PDB entry 4IXE | X-ray diffraction, 1.54 A resolution | chain D

[Chain D]
Protein: Dihydrofolate reductase
Organism: Pneumocystis carinii
Notes: EC 1.5.1.3
UniProtKB: P16184 (DYR_PNECA); residues 1-206 here = UniProt positions 1-206
Chain sequence (206 residues; row label = number of the first residue in the row):
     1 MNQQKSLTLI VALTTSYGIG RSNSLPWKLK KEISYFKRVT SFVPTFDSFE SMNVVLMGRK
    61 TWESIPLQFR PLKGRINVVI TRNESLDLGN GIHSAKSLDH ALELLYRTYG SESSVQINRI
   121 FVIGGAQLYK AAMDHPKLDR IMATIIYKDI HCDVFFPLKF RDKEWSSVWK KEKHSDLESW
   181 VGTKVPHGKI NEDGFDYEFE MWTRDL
Curated features (UniProtKB/Swiss-Prot):
  - binding site (NADP(+)): A12, G18 to S24, R59 to T61, T81 to N83, G124 to A131
  - binding site (substrate): E32 to K37, R75
Ligand contacts:
  - IXE (N~6~-methyl-N~6~-(3,4,5-trifluorophenyl)pyrido[2,3-d]pyrimidine-2,4,6-triamine): I10, V11, A12, L25, E32, F36, T61, S64, I65, P66, F69, L72, I123, Y129, T144
  - NADPH (NDP; NADPH dihydro-nicotinamide-adenine-dinucleotide phosphate): V11, A12, I19, G20, R21, N23, S24, L25, W27, G58, R59, K60, T61, I80, T81, R82, N83, K96, S97, I123, G124, G125, A126, Q127, L128, Y129, A131, V154

[In short]
Ligands of chain D: compound IXE and NADPH. Curated annotation (UniProt) lists 22 NADP+-binding residues and 7
substrate-binding residues.
Chain D is Dihydrofolate reductase (Pneumocystis carinii); the structure, pcDHFR-NADPH-270, was determined by
X-ray diffraction together with 4IXF and 4IXG from the same study.
